Entry 7T2R (electron microscopy, 3.20 A resolution); this record covers chains D and E of the 10 polymer chains in the assembly.

[Chain D]
Protein: NiFe hydrogenase large subunit
Organism: Acetomicrobium mobile
UniProt: I4BYB2 (I4BYB2_ACEMN); residue numbers follow UniProt; this construct covers 1-475
Sequence (475 residues; numbered 1 to 475; the number before each row is that of its first residue):
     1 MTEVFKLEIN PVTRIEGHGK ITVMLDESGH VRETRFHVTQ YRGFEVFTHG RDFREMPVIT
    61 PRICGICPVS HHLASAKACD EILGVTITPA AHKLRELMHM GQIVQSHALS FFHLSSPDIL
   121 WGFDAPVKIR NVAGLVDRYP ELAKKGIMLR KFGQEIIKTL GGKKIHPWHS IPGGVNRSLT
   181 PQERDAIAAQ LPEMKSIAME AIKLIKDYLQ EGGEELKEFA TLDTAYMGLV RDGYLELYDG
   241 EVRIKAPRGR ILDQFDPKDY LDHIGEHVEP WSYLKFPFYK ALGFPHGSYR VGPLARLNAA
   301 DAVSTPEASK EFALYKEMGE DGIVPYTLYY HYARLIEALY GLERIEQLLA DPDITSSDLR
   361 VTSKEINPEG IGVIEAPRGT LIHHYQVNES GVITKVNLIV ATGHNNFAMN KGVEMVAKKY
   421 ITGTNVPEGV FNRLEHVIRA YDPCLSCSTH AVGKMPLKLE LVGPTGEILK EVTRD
Unresolved in the structure: 1-3, 451-475
Ion coordination: carbonmonoxide-(dicyano) iron Fe: Cys-67, Cys-447; nickel (III) ion: Cys-444, Cys-447
Residues lining bound ligands: carbonmonoxide-(dicyano) iron (FCO): Cys-67, Ser-70, His-71, Ala-376, Pro-377, Arg-378, Gly-379, Leu-381, Ala-401, Thr-402, Cys-444, Cys-447

[Chain E]
Protein: NiFe hydrogenase small subunit
Organism: Acetomicrobium mobile
UniProt: I4BYB3 (I4BYB3_ACEMN); residues 1-179 here = UniProt positions 1-179
Sequence (179 residues; row label = number of the first residue in the row):
     1 MAKAKVATFW LEACAGCHMS FLDLDERLID LFQNVEILFS PIVDAKDIPN IDVGVLSGGL
    61 GNVEEVELAK KMRERCKYLV AWGDCAVFGG INCMRNFIPK DVVLREGYIE TASTVNPQGI
   121 VPSEDIPELL PRALPIDYEV KVDVYVPGCP PDADTIYYVF KELLAGRVPK VPSEMMRYD
Ion coordination: 4Fe-4S cluster Fe: Cys-14, Cys-85
Residues lining bound ligands: 4Fe-4S cluster (SF4): Ala-13, Cys-14, Ala-15, Gly-16, Cys-17, Gly-83, Asp-84, Cys-85, Ile-91, Gly-148, Cys-149, Pro-150

[Interface between chain D and chain E]
Residue-residue contacts - 128 pairs, chain D then chain E:
  Lys-6(D) with Asp-125(E), salt bridge
  Glu-8(D) with Asp-125(E)
  Ile-9(D) with Lys-46(E)
  Asn-10(D) with Glu-64(E)
  Pro-11(D) with Phe-9(E), hydrophobic; Phe-39(E), hydrophobic; Lys-46(E)
  Thr-13(D) with Val-43(E); Asp-44(E), hydrogen bond; Ala-45(E); Lys-46(E)
  Arg-14(D) with Pro-41(E), hydrogen bond (backbone-backbone); Ile-42(E); Asp-44(E), salt bridge
  Ile-15(D) with Trp-10(E)
  Glu-16(D) with Trp-10(E); Ala-15(E)
  Gly-17(D) with Trp-10(E), hydrogen bond (backbone-side chain)
  His-18(D) with Trp-10(E), hydrogen bond (side chain-backbone); Leu-11(E), hydrogen bond (side chain-backbone)
  Lys-20(D) with Asp-125(E), salt bridge; Ile-126(E)
  Arg-35(D) with Glu-124(E), salt bridge
  His-37(D) with Ile-126(E)
  Val-38(D) with Ile-126(E)
  Thr-39(D) with Asn-62(E), hydrogen bond (backbone-side chain); Ile-126(E); Pro-127(E)
  Gln-40(D) with Glu-12(E); Ala-13(E); Asn-62(E)
  Tyr-41(D) with Glu-12(E); Val-103(E), hydrophobic; Leu-104(E), hydrophobic; Gly-107(E); Tyr-108(E); Leu-129(E)
  Arg-42(D) with Glu-12(E); Cys-14(E); Asn-92(E); Arg-95(E)
  Phe-44(D) with Ile-91(E), hydrophobic
  Glu-45(D) with Gly-107(E); Thr-111(E), hydrogen bond
  Val-46(D) with Ile-98(E); Val-103(E); Glu-106(E)
  Phe-47(D) with Ile-91(E); Asn-92(E); Met-94(E); Arg-95(E)
  Arg-51(D) with Met-94(E)
  Ile-59(D) with Ile-91(E)
  Arg-62(D) with Cys-14(E); Ile-91(E); Cys-149(E); Asp-179(E)
  Ile-63(D) with Cys-14(E)
  Cys-64(D) with Cys-14(E)
  Gly-65(D) with Cys-14(E), hydrogen bond (backbone-backbone); Gly-16(E); Met-19(E)
  Ile-66(D) with Met-19(E), hydrophobic
  Leu-109(D) with Met-19(E), hydrophobic; Leu-22(E), hydrophobic
  Val-127(D) with Asp-44(E); Ala-45(E)
  Arg-130(D) with Asp-44(E), salt bridge
  Asn-131(D) with Ile-42(E); Val-43(E)
  Val-132(D) with Ile-42(E), hydrophobic
  Ala-133(D) with Phe-32(E), hydrophobic
  Val-136(D) with Ile-29(E), hydrophobic; Phe-32(E), hydrophobic
  Ile-147(D) with Asp-25(E); Ile-29(E), hydrophobic
  Arg-150(D) with Met-19(E), hydrogen bond; Leu-22(E), hydrogen bond (side chain-backbone); Asp-23(E), salt bridge
  Lys-151(D) with Asp-25(E); Glu-26(E)
  Gln-154(D) with Asp-23(E), hydrogen bond
  Lys-163(D) with Cys-149(E), hydrogen bond (side chain-backbone); Pro-150(E); Asp-179(E), salt bridge
  Lys-164(D) with Asp-23(E)
  Ile-165(D) with Gly-16(E); Met-19(E), hydrophobic; Asp-23(E); Pro-150(E)
  His-166(D) with Cys-14(E); Cys-149(E), hydrogen bond (side chain-backbone)
  Leu-261(D) with Ser-113(E)
  Ile-264(D) with Ser-113(E)
  Glu-266(D) with Ser-113(E); Thr-114(E), hydrogen bond (backbone-side chain); Val-115(E), hydrogen bond (backbone-backbone)
  Val-268(D) with Tyr-108(E); Thr-114(E); Asn-116(E); Ile-120(E); Pro-122(E)
  Glu-269(D) with Pro-122(E)
  Pro-270(D) with Ile-120(E), hydrophobic; Pro-122(E); Ser-123(E); Glu-124(E), hydrogen bond (backbone-backbone)
  Trp-271(D) with Glu-124(E); Ile-126(E)
  Ser-272(D) with Pro-122(E); Ile-126(E)
  Tyr-273(D) with Tyr-108(E), hydrogen bond (backbone-side chain); Pro-122(E); Ile-126(E); Pro-127(E), hydrogen bond (side chain-backbone); Glu-128(E), hydrogen bond (side chain-backbone)
  Lys-275(D) with Gly-107(E); Thr-111(E), hydrogen bond; Thr-114(E)
  Phe-278(D) with Val-115(E), hydrophobic
  Lys-395(D) with Ala-112(E)
  Asn-397(D) with Thr-111(E), hydrogen bond; Ala-112(E), hydrogen bond (side chain-backbone); Ser-113(E)
  Asn-432(D) with Asp-44(E)
  Glu-435(D) with Lys-46(E), salt bridge
  Arg-439(D) with Asp-44(E), salt bridge
  Ser-446(D) with Cys-14(E)
Other interface residues (no listed pair), chain D (71 interface residues in all): Gly-43, His-113, Lys-144, Tyr-260, Gly-265, His-267, Leu-274, His-384, Ile-399
Other interface residues (no listed pair), chain E (56 interface residues in all): Ser-20, Ser-40, Val-102, Glu-110

[Summary]
The interface between chain D and chain E involves 71 residues on one side and 56 on the other; the contacts
include 22 hydrogen bonds and 9 salt bridges. Polar pairs include Lys-6(D)/Asp-125(E), Arg-14(D)/Asp-44(E) and
Lys-20(D)/Asp-125(E). Chain D binds carbonmonoxide-(dicyano) iron.
Here chain D is NiFe hydrogenase large subunit and chain E is NiFe hydrogenase small subunit, both from
Acetomicrobium mobile. Entry 7T2R (Structure of electron bifurcating Ni-Fe hydrogenase complex HydABCSL in
FMN-free apo state) was determined by electron microscopy, deposited together with 7T30.
